9D85 - chains B and K of the 5 polymer chains in the assembly; structure by electron microscopy, 3.59 A resolution.

# Chain B
Protein: Probable bifunctional tRNA threonylcarbamoyladenosine biosynthesis protein
Source organism: Methanocaldococcus jannaschii
Reference sequence: Q58530 (KAE1B_METJA); residues 333-535 here = UniProt positions 333-535
Chain sequence (203 residues; row label = number of the first residue in the row):
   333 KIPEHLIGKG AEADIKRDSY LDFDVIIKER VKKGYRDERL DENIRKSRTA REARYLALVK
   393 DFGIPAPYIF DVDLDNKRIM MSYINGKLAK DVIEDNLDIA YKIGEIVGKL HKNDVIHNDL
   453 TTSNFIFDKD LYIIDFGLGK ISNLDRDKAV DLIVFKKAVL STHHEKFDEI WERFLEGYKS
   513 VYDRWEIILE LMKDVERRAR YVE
Unresolved in the structure: 333-344, 534-535
Differences from the reference sequence: engineered mutation Arg478 (Glu in Q58530)
Curated features (UniProtKB/Swiss-Prot):
  - active site: Asp451 (Proton acceptor)
  - binding site (ATP): Ile339 to Ile347, Lys360
From the paper describing this entry:
  - binding site for tRNA: Arg530
  - mutagenesis - R530D: abolished catalytic activity (t6A activity)
  - mutagenesis - R530D: unchanged binding to tRNA
  - mutagenesis - R530D: unchanged catalytic activity (Bud32 ATPase activity)
  - mutagenesis - R530D: abolished catalytic activity on T
  - mutagenesis - D451A: abolished catalytic activity (t6A modification activity)
  - catalytic residues: Asp467 (proposed by the authors, not directly observed)

# Chain K
Protein: Probable bifunctional tRNA threonylcarbamoyladenosine biosynthesis protein
Source organism: Methanocaldococcus jannaschii
Reference sequence: Q58530 (KAE1B_METJA); numbering as in UniProt (aligned over 1-324)
Chain sequence (327 residues; each row starts with the number of its first residue; numbers below 1 keep their minus sign (Met-2 is residue -2)):
    -2 MDPMICLGLE GTAEKTGVGI VTSDGEVLFN KTIMYKPPKQ GINPREAADH HAETFPKLIK
    58 EAFEVVDKNE IDLIAFSQGP GLGPSLRVTA TVARTLSLTL KKPIIGVNHC IAHIEIGKLT
   118 TEAEDPLTLY VSGGNTQVIA YVSKKYRVFG ETLDIAVGNC LDQFARYVNL PHPGGPYIEE
   178 LARKGKKLVD LPYTVKGMDI AFSGLLTAAM RAYDAGERLE DICYSLQEYA FSMLTEITER
   238 ALAHTNKGEV MLVGGVAANN RLREMLKAMC EGQNVDFYVP PKEFCGDNGA MIAWLGLLMH
   298 KNGRWMSLDE TKIIPNYRTD MVEVNWI
Unresolved in the structure: -2 to -1
Differences from the reference sequence: expression tag (-2 to 0)
Curated features (UniProtKB/Swiss-Prot):
  - binding site (Fe cation): His106, His110, Tyr127, Asp284
  - binding site (L-threonylcarbamoyladenylate): Tyr127 to Gly131, Asp159, Gly172, Glu176, Asn256
From the paper describing this entry:
  - mutagenesis - P41A, N156A, Q160D, R163E: decreased catalytic activity on T
  - mutagenesis - R237A: unchanged binding to Probable bifunctional tRNA threonylcarbamoyladenosine biosynthesis protein (chain B)
  - mutagenesis - R237A: abolished catalytic activity on activation of Bud32 ATPase by tRNA
  - mutagenesis - R237A: abolished catalytic activity (t6A modification activity of KEOPS)
  - mutagenesis - R237A: decreased catalytic activity (basal ATPase activity of Bud32)
  - mutagenesis - P41A, N156A, Q160D, R163E: unchanged binding to tRNA
  - mutagenesis - P41A, N156A, Q160D, R163E: decreased catalytic activity (Bud32 ATPase activity)
  - catalytic residues: Arg237 (proposed by the authors, not directly observed)
  - mutagenesis - R237A: decreased binding to tRNA

# Chain B / chain K interface
Pairs across the interface (27):
  Tyr367(B) with Ser229(K); Thr232(K); Glu233(K), hydrogen bond; Met262(K)
  Arg368(B) with Tyr190(K), hydrogen bond; Ser229(K)
  Asp369(B) with Leu185(K)
  Arg371(B) with Lys183(K), hydrogen bond (side chain-backbone)
  Leu372(B) with Leu185(K), hydrophobic; Tyr226(K)
  Arg380(B) with Tyr190(K)
  Asn450(B) with Lys193(K); Gly194(K), hydrogen bond (backbone-backbone)
  Asp451(B) with Gly194(K); Arg237(K), salt bridge
  Leu470(B) with Val192(K)
  Val482(B) with Lys193(K)
  Val486(B) with Lys193(K); Gly194(K); Asp196(K)
  Lys489(B) with Glu148(K); Asp196(K)
  Arg532(B) with Gly78(K); Asn132(K), hydrogen bond; Pro312(K); Asn313(K)
  Tyr533(B) with Asn313(K)
Also at the interface, not in a pair above, chain B (18 interface residues in all): Ile376, Asp479, Ser493, Thr494
Also at the interface, not in a pair above, chain K (26 interface residues in all): Pro77, Phe146, Leu150, Tyr221, His241, Arg258, Ala265, Met266

# Summary
Chain B and chain K form an interface of 18 and 26 residues respectively; the contacts include 5 hydrogen
bonds and 1 salt bridge. Polar contacts include Asp451(B)-Arg237(K), Tyr367(B)-Glu233(K) and
Arg368(B)-Tyr190(K). The paper reports catalytic residues Asp467(B) and Arg237(K); P41A, N156A and Q160D of
chain K, among others, reduce catalytic activity on T; 7 substitutions were tested in all.
Here chain B is Probable bifunctional tRNA threonylcarbamoyladenosine biosynthesis protein and chain K is
Probable bifunctional tRNA threonylcarbamoyladenosine biosynthesis protein, both from Methanocaldococcus
jannaschii. Entry 9D85 (Structure of the KEOPS complex (Cgi121/Bud32/Kae1/Pcc1) bound to tRNA in a distorted
tRNA conformation) was determined by electron microscopy (same publication as 8UNK and 8UP5).
